6UT3 - chains A and F of the 6 polymer chains in the assembly; structure by X-ray diffraction, 2.95 A resolution.

# Chain A (and F)
Name: GTPase subunit of restriction endonuclease
Organism: Thermococcus gammatolerans (strain DSM 15229 / JCM 11827 / EJ3)
Notes: chain F of this document is another copy of the same molecule, construct and numbering; everything in this record applies to it too
UniProt: C5A3Z3 (C5A3Z3_THEGJ); numbering as in UniProt (aligned over 186-613)
Amino-acid sequence (428 residues; each row starts with the number of its first residue):
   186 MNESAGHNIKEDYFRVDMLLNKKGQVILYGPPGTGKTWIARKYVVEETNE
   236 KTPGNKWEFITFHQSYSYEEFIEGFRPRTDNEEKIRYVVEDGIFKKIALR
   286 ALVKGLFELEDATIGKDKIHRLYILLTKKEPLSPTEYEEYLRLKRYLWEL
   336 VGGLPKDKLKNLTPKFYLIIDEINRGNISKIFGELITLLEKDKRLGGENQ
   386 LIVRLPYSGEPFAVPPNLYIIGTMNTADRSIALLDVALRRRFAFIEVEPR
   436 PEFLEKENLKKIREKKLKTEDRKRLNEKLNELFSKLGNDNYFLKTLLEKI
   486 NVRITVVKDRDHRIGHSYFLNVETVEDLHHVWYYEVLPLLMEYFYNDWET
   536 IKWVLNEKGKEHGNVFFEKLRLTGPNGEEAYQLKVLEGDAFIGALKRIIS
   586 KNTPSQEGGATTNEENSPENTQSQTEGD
Unresolved in the structure: 186-195, 254-255, 262-273, 294-300, 345-349, 466-475, 543-565, 576-613 (chain F: 186-201, 437-613)
From the paper describing this entry:
  - binding site for GTP-gamma-S: Arg425
  - mutagenesis - R360A, R414A, D420A, R424A, E527A, Y530A: increased catalytic activity
  - mutagenesis - K221A, T222A, D356A, N410A, D413A, R425A, R426A: decreased catalytic activity
  - mutagenesis - W223A, D356A, R425A, R426A: decreased stability
  - mutagenesis - W223A, N410A, D413A: abolished catalytic activity
  - mutagenesis - E375A, D377A, K378A: unchanged catalytic activity

# How chain A and chain F interact
Contacting residue pairs - 19 pairs, chain A then chain F:
  Ser252(A) with Ser250(F)
  Tyr253(A) with Gln249(F), hydrogen bond (backbone-side chain)
  Lys365(A) with Gln249(F)
  Gly368(A) with Glu357(F)
  Glu369(A) with Thr246(F)
  Thr372(A) with Thr222(F)
  Lys378(A) with Trp223(F)
  Gln385(A) with Arg226(F), hydrogen bond (backbone-side chain); Lys236(F)
  Leu386(A) with Arg226(F)
  Ile387(A) with Pro238(F)
  Arg389(A) with Phe244(F)
  Ser393(A) with Glu315(F)
  Asp420(A) with Ala412(F)
  Ala422(A) with Pro217(F); Ala412(F), hydrophobic
  Arg424(A) with Pro217(F)
  Arg426(A) with Pro217(F); Gly218(F)
Also at the interface, not in a pair above, chain A (18 interface residues in all): Glu258, Arg425
Also at the interface, not in a pair above, chain F (19 interface residues in all): Pro216, Glu243, His248, Asn410, Pro434

# In short
18 residues of chain A and 19 residues of chain F are in contact, with 2 hydrogen bonds. Polar contacts
include Tyr253(A)-Gln249(F) and Gln385(A)-Arg226(F). The paper reports a binding site for GTP-gamma-S at
Arg425(A); K221A, T222A and D356A of chain A, among others, reduce catalytic activity; 17 substitutions were
tested in all.
Both chains are GTPase subunit of restriction endonuclease (Thermococcus gammatolerans (strain DSM 15229 / JCM
11827 / EJ3)). Entry 6UT3 (X-ray structure of Thermococcus gammatolerans McrB AAA+ domain hexamer in P21
symmetry) was determined by X-ray diffraction (same publication as 6UT4, 6UT5, 6UT6, 6UT7 and 6UT8).
